Entry 7WI3 (electron microscopy, 4.00 A resolution); this record covers chains d and f of the 48 polymer chains in the assembly.

# Chain d (and f)
Name: Modulator of FtsH protease HflC
Source organism: Escherichia coli K-12
Notes: chain f of this document is another copy of the same molecule, construct and numbering; everything in this record applies to it too
Reference sequence: P0ABC3 (HFLC_ECOLI); residue numbers follow UniProt; this construct covers 1-334
Chain sequence (334 residues; each row starts with the number of its first residue):
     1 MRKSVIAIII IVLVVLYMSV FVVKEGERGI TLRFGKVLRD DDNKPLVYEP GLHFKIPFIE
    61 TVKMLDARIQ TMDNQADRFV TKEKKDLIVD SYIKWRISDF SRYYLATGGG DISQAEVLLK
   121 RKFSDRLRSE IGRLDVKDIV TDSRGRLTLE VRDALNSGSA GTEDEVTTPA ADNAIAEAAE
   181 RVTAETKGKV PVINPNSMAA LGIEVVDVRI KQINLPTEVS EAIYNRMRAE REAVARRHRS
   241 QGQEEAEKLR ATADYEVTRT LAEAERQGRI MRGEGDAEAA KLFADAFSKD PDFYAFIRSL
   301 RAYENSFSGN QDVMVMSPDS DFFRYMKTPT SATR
Unresolved in the structure: 158-198, 329-334 (chain f: 158-196, 330-334)
Swiss-Prot annotation at these positions:
  - mutagenesis: G145 (G145A: In hflC9; stabilizes overproduced SecY but not overproduced cII protein), E165 to A200 (No effect on phage lambda lysogenization frequency)

# How chain d and chain f interact
Residue-residue contacts (13):
  A295(d) - Y325(f)
  F296(d) - Y325(f)  hydrophobic
  S299(d) - Y325(f)
  Y303(d) - F322(f)  hydrogen bond (side chain-backbone)
  Y303(d) - F323(f)  hydrogen bond (side chain-backbone)
  Y303(d) - R324(f)
  Y303(d) - Y325(f)  hydrogen bond (side chain-backbone)
  M314(d) - M326(f)  hydrophobic
  M316(d) - M326(f)  hydrophobic
  D321(d) - M326(f)
  D321(d) - K327(f)
  D321(d) - T328(f)  hydrogen bond (side chain-backbone)
  R324(d) - T328(f)  hydrogen bond
Also at the interface, not in a pair above, chain d (9 interface residues in all): F307

# In short
9 residues of chain d and 7 residues of chain f are in contact, with 5 hydrogen bonds. Among the polar pairs
are Y303(d)-F322(f), Y303(d)-F323(f) and Y303(d)-Y325(f). Curated annotation (UniProt) lists one mutagenesis
site on chain d.
Both chains are Modulator of FtsH protease HflC (Escherichia coli K-12). Entry 7WI3 (Cryo-EM structure of
E.Coli FtsH-HflkC AAA protease complex) was determined by electron microscopy (same publication as 7WI4).
